Entry 6BCG (X-ray diffraction, 2.90 A resolution); this record covers chains D and F of the 3 polymer chains in the assembly.

Chain D:
Name: Ribosomal protein 3/homing endonuclease-like fusion protein
Source organism: Leptographium truncatum
UniProtKB: C7SWF3 (C7SWF3_9PEZI); residues 1-315 here correspond to UniProt positions 398-712 (UniProt number = residue number + 397)
Chain sequence (315 residues; row label = number of the first residue in the row):
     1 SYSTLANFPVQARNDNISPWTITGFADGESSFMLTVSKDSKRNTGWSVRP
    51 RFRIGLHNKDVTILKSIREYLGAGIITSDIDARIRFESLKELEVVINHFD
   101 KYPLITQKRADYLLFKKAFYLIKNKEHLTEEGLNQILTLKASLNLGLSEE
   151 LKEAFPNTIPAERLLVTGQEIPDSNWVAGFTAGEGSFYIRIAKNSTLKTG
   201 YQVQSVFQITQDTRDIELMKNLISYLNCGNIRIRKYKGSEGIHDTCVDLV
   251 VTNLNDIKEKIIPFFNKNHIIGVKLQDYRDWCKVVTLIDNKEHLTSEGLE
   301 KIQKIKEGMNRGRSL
Disordered / not traced: 1-15, 40, 168, 235-244, 315
Construct notes: engineered mutation Gly28 (Ala425 in C7SWF3)
Ion coordination: Ca2+ site 1: Glu29, Gly183, Glu184 (shared with 1 residue of chain E; DG16(F) of chain F); Ca2+ site 2: Glu184 (shared with 1 residue of chain E)
What the authors report for this chain:
  - mutagenesis - A28G: increased catalytic activity on cognate ATAC substrate (citing earlier work)
  - mutagenesis - E184D: increased catalytic activity on non-cognate substrates
  - mutagenesis - E184D: increased catalytic activity on multiple central 4 substrates

Chain F:
Molecule: 26-nt DNA strand
Sequence (26 nucleotides; numbered 1 to 26; the number before each row is that of its first residue):
     1 CAAATGCTCCTATACGACGTTTAGAC
Ion coordination: Ca2+: DG16 (shared with Glu29(D), Gly183(D), Glu184(D) of chain D; 1 residue of chain E)

Interface between chain D and chain F:
Contacting residue pairs - 52 pairs, chain D then chain F:
  Lys41(D) - DA2(F)  sugar contact
  Arg42(D) - DA2(F)  phosphate contact
  Arg42(D) - DA3(F)  salt bridge to the phosphate
  Arg42(D) - DA4(F)  hydrogen bond to the base
  Arg49(D) - DT5(F)  base contact
  Arg49(D) - DG6(F)  hydrogen bond to the base
  Arg49(D) - DC7(F)  base contact
  Arg51(D) - DC7(F)  base contact
  Ile75(D) - DG6(F)  phosphate contact
  Arg83(D) - DC9(F)  base contact
  Arg83(D) - DC10(F)  base contact
  Arg85(D) - DG6(F)  sugar contact
  Arg85(D) - DC7(F)  salt bridge to the phosphate
  Arg85(D) - DT8(F)  base contact
  Glu87(D) - DT5(F)  phosphate contact
  Glu87(D) - DC7(F)  hydrogen bond to the base
  Ser88(D) - DT5(F)  phosphate contact
  Ser88(D) - DG6(F)  phosphate contact
  Leu89(D) - DT5(F)  hydrogen bond to the phosphate
  Lys125(D) - DA3(F)  hydrogen bond to the phosphate
  Lys125(D) - DA4(F)  salt bridge to the phosphate
  His127(D) - DA4(F)  salt bridge to the phosphate
  Leu128(D) - DA3(F)  phosphate contact
  Gly183(D) - DG16(F)  phosphate contact
  Glu184(D) - DC15(F)  phosphate contact
  Glu184(D) - DG16(F)  phosphate contact
  Gly185(D) - DA17(F)  phosphate contact
  Ser186(D) - DG16(F)  sugar contact
  Ser186(D) - DA17(F)  hydrogen bond to the phosphate
  Tyr188(D) - DC18(F)  phosphate contact
  Arg190(D) - DG19(F)  base contact
  Arg190(D) - DT20(F)  base contact
  Ile191(D) - DT20(F)  base contact
  Ala192(D) - DT20(F)  base contact
  Ala192(D) - DT21(F)  base contact
  Lys193(D) - DT20(F)  phosphate contact
  Lys193(D) - DT21(F)  base contact
  Asn194(D) - DT22(F)  base contact
  Gln208(D) - DA17(F)  base contact
  Thr210(D) - DC15(F)  sugar contact
  Thr210(D) - DG16(F)  base contact
  Asp212(D) - DC15(F)  hydrogen bond to the phosphate
  Arg234(D) - DG16(F)  hydrogen bond to the base
  Arg234(D) - DA17(F)  base contact
  Cys246(D) - DC15(F)  phosphate contact
  Lys274(D) - DA17(F)  salt bridge to the phosphate
  Met309(D) - DC18(F)  phosphate contact
  Asn310(D) - DA17(F)  phosphate contact
  Asn310(D) - DC18(F)  phosphate contact
  Arg311(D) - DA17(F)  sugar contact
  Arg311(D) - DC18(F)  phosphate contact
  Gly312(D) - DC18(F)  phosphate contact
Other interface residues (no listed pair), chain D (38 interface residues in all): Asn43, Arg53, Glu91, Gln202, Gln211
Other interface residues (no listed pair), chain F (18 interface residues in all): DA14

Overview:
Chain D and chain F form an interface of 38 and 18 residues respectively; the contacts include 8 hydrogen
bonds and 5 salt bridges. Polar pairs include Arg42(D)-DA4(F), Arg49(D)-DG6(F) and Glu87(D)-DC7(F). The paper
reports that A28G of chain D increases catalytic activity on cognate ATAC substrate; E184D of chain D
increases catalytic activity on non-cognate substrates.
Here chain D is Ribosomal protein 3/homing endonuclease-like fusion protein (Leptographium truncatum) and
chain F is a 26-nt DNA strand. Entry 6BCG (I-LtrI A28G bound to cognate substrate (pre-cleavage complex)) was
determined by X-ray diffraction together with 6BCE, 6BCF, 6BCI, 6BCN and 6BCT from the same study.
